7U52 - chains C and I of the 10 polymer chains in the assembly; structure by electron microscopy, 3.40 A resolution.

== Chain C ==
Name: Histone H2A type 1
Source organism: Homo sapiens
UniProtKB: P0C0S8 (H2A1_HUMAN); residues 1-129 here correspond to UniProt positions 2-130 (UniProt number = residue number + 1)
Sequence (129 residues; row label = number of the first residue in the row):
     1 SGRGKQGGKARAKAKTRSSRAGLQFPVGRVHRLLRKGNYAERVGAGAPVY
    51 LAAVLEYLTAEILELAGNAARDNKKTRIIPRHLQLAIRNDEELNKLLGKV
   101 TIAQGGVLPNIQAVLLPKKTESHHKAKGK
Not modelled in the structure: 1-10, 119-129
Swiss-Prot annotation at these positions:
  - modified residue: Ser1 (N-acetylserine), Arg3 (Citrulline), Lys5 (N6-(2-hydroxyisobutyryl)lysine), Lys9 (N6-(2-hydroxyisobutyryl)lysine), Lys13 (N6-(beta-hydroxybutyryl)lysine), Lys36 (N6-(2-hydroxyisobutyryl)lysine), Lys74 (N6-(2-hydroxyisobutyryl)lysine), Lys75 (N6-(2-hydroxyisobutyryl)lysine), Lys95 (N6-(2-hydroxyisobutyryl)lysine), Lys99 (N6-glutaryllysine), Gln104 (N5-methylglutamine), Lys118 (N6-(2-hydroxyisobutyryl)lysine), Lys119 (N6-crotonyllysine), Thr120 (Phosphothreonine), Lys125 (N6-crotonyllysine)
  - cross-link (Glycyl lysine isopeptide (Lys-Gly)): Lys13 (interchain with G-Cter in ubiquitin), Lys15 (interchain with G-Cter in ubiquitin), Lys119 (interchain with G-Cter in ubiquitin)

== Chain I ==
Molecule: 147-nt DNA strand
Sequence (147 nucleotides; row label = number of the first residue in the row):
     1 ATCGAGAATCCCGGTGCCGAGGCCGCTCAATTGGTCGTAGACAGCTCTAG
    51 CACCGCTTAAACGCACGTACGCGCTGTCCCCCGCGTTTTAACCGCCAAGG
   101 GGATTACTCCCTAGTCTCCAGGCACGTGTCAGATATATACATXCGAT
Not modelled in the structure: 1, 147
Modified positions: 3DR (1',2'-dideoxyribofuranose-5'-phosphate) at position 143

== How chain C and chain I interact ==
Contacting residue pairs - 10 pairs, chain C then chain I:
  Arg11(C) with DT32(I), hydrogen bond to the sugar; DG33(I), sugar contact
  Lys15(C) with DT31(I), phosphate contact; DT32(I), hydrogen bond to the phosphate
  Arg17(C) with DT31(I), salt bridge to the phosphate
  Arg20(C) with DT32(I), salt bridge to the phosphate
  Gly28(C) with DT31(I), phosphate contact
  Arg32(C) with DA30(I), salt bridge to the phosphate
  Arg42(C) with DA39(I), sugar contact
  Arg77(C) with DA20(I), sugar contact
Also at the interface, not in a pair above, chain C (14 interface residues in all): Ala12, Lys13, Ala14, Thr16, Arg29, Glu41
Also at the interface, not in a pair above, chain I (8 interface residues in all): DG19, DA29

== In short ==
The interface between chain C and chain I involves 14 residues on one side and 8 on the other, with 2 hydrogen
bonds and 3 salt bridges. Polar pairs include Arg11(C)-DT32(I), Lys15(C)-DT32(I) and Arg17(C)-DT31(I).
Here chain C is Histone H2A type 1 (Homo sapiens) and chain I is a 147-nt DNA strand. Entry 7U52 (nucleosome
core particle with AP-site at SHL-6.5) was determined by electron microscopy (same publication as 7U50, 7U51
and 7U53).
